7W7E - chains B and G of the 5 polymer chains in the assembly; structure by electron microscopy, 3.40 A resolution.

== Chain B ==
Molecule: Guanine nucleotide-binding protein G(I)/G(S)/G(T) subunit beta-1
Organism: Homo sapiens
Reference sequence: P62873 (GBB1_HUMAN); residue numbers follow UniProt; this construct covers 2-340
Chain sequence (349 residues; each row starts with the number of its first residue; numbers below 1 keep their minus sign (His-8 is residue -8)):
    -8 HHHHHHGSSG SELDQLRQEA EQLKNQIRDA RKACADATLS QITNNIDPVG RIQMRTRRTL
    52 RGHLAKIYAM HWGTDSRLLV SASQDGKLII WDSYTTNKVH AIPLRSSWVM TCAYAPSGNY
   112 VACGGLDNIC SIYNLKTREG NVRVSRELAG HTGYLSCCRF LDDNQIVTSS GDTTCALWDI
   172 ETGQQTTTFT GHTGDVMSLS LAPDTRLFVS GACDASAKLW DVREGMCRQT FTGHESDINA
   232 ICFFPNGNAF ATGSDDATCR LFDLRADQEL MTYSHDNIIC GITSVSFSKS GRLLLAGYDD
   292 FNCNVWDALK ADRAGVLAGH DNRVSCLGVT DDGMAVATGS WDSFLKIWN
Unresolved in the structure: -8 to 5
Differences from the reference sequence: expression tag (-8 to 1)
UniProt features mapped onto this chain:
  - modified residue: Ser2 (N-acetylserine), His266 (Phosphohistidine)
  - natural variant: Leu30 (L30F: In MRD42; uncertain significance), Arg52 (R52G: In MRD42), Gly64 (G64V: In MRD42), Asp76 (D76E: In MRD42; D76G: In MRD42), Gly77 (G77S: In MRD42), Lys78 (K78R: In MRD42), Ile80 (I80N: In MRD42; I80T: In MRD42), His91 (H91R: In MRD42; uncertain significance), Ala92 (A92T: In MRD42), Pro94 (P94S: In MRD42), Leu95 (L95P: In MRD42), Arg96 (R96L: In MRD42), 5 further natural variant entries in UniProt

== Chain G ==
Molecule: Guanine nucleotide-binding protein G(I)/G(S)/G(O) subunit gamma-2
Organism: Homo sapiens
Reference sequence: P59768 (GBG2_HUMAN); numbering as in UniProt (aligned over 1-71)
Chain sequence (71 residues; row label = number of the first residue in the row):
     1 MASNNTASIA QARKLVEQLK MEANIDRIKV SKAAADLMAY CEAHAKEDPL LTPVPASENP
    61 FREKKFFCAI L
Unresolved in the structure: 1-8, 63-71
UniProt features mapped onto this chain:
  - modified residue: Ala2 (N-acetylalanine), Cys68 (Cysteine methyl ester)
  - lipidation: Cys68 (S-geranylgeranyl cysteine)

== Chain B / chain G interface ==
Residue-residue contacts (66):
  Leu7(B) - Ala12(G)  hydrophobic
  Ala11(B) - Leu15(G)  hydrophobic
  Ala11(B) - Leu19(G)  hydrophobic
  Leu14(B) - Leu19(G)  hydrophobic
  Ile18(B) - Arg27(G)
  Ala21(B) - Arg27(G)
  Arg22(B) - Arg27(G)
  Ala24(B) - Lys29(G)  hydrogen bond (backbone-side chain)
  Cys25(B) - Arg27(G)
  Cys25(B) - Ile28(G)
  Cys25(B) - Lys29(G)
  Cys25(B) - Val30(G)
  Asp27(B) - Lys29(G)
  Asp27(B) - Val30(G)
  Asp27(B) - Ser31(G)  hydrogen bond
  Ala28(B) - Val30(G)
  Ile33(B) - Met38(G)  hydrophobic
  Thr34(B) - Met38(G)
  Met45(B) - Leu50(G)  hydrophobic
  Arg48(B) - Phe61(G)
  Arg49(B) - Pro60(G)
  Arg49(B) - Phe61(G)
  Arg49(B) - Arg62(G)
  Ser84(B) - Phe61(G)
  Tyr85(B) - Pro60(G)
  Tyr85(B) - Phe61(G)  hydrophobic
  Met217(B) - Met21(G)  hydrophobic
  Cys218(B) - Gln18(G)
  Cys218(B) - Met21(G)
  Arg219(B) - Met21(G)
  Arg219(B) - Glu22(G)
  Gln220(B) - Glu22(G)
  Thr221(B) - Glu22(G)  hydrogen bond (backbone-side chain)
  Phe235(B) - Leu37(G)  hydrophobic
  Pro236(B) - Tyr40(G)
  Arg256(B) - Ile28(G)
  Arg256(B) - Asp36(G)  salt bridge
  Ala257(B) - Arg27(G)
  Asp258(B) - Ile25(G)
  Asp258(B) - Arg27(G)  salt bridge
  Ser279(B) - Asp48(G)  hydrogen bond
  Ser279(B) - Leu50(G)
  Lys280(B) - Glu47(G)  salt bridge
  Lys280(B) - Asp48(G)
  Ser281(B) - Cys41(G)  hydrogen bond (side chain-backbone)
  Ser281(B) - His44(G)  hydrogen bond (side chain-backbone)
  Ser281(B) - Ala45(G)
  Ser281(B) - Asp48(G)  hydrogen bond (backbone-side chain)
  Gly282(B) - Cys41(G)  hydrogen bond (backbone-side chain)
  Arg283(B) - Cys41(G)
  Arg283(B) - Leu51(G)
  Leu284(B) - Leu51(G)  hydrophobic
  Leu300(B) - Met38(G)  hydrophobic
  Leu300(B) - Cys41(G)  hydrophobic
  Asp323(B) - Pro49(G)
  Gly324(B) - Pro49(G)
  Gly324(B) - Leu50(G)
  Met325(B) - Pro49(G)  hydrophobic
  Met325(B) - Asn59(G)
  Met325(B) - Pro60(G)
  Ala326(B) - Phe61(G)  hydrophobic
  Val327(B) - Leu50(G)  hydrophobic
  Ile338(B) - Phe61(G)  hydrophobic
  Asn340(B) - Leu50(G)
  Asn340(B) - Asn59(G)
  Asn340(B) - Phe61(G)
Interface residues without a listed pair, chain B (51 interface residues in all): Glu10, Lys15, Ala26, Leu30, Val40, Asn237, Asp254, Gln259, Leu261, Val320
Interface residues without a listed pair, chain G (33 interface residues in all): Ile9, Val16, Lys20, Ala23, Ala33

== Overview ==
The interface between chain B and chain G involves 51 residues on one side and 33 on the other, with 8
hydrogen bonds and 3 salt bridges. Among the polar pairs are Arg256(B)-Asp36(G), Asp258(B)-Arg27(G) and
Lys280(B)-Glu47(G).
Chain B is Guanine nucleotide-binding protein G(I)/G(S)/G(T) subunit beta-1 and chain G is Guanine
nucleotide-binding protein G(I)/G(S)/G(O) subunit gamma-2, both from Homo sapiens; the structure, Cryo-EM
structure of the alpha2A adrenergic receptor GoA signaling complex bound to a biased agonist, was determined
by electron microscopy, deposited together with 7W6P.
